7BQX - chains 5 and 6 of the 19 polymer chains in the assembly; structure by electron microscopy, 4.20 A resolution (low resolution: residue-level contacts below are approximate; hydrogen-bond / salt-bridge calls are withheld).

== Chain 5 ==
Name: Triplex capsid protein 1
Source organism: Epstein-Barr virus (strain B95-8)
UniProt: P03187 (TRX1_EBVB9); numbering as in UniProt (aligned over 1-364)
Sequence (364 residues; row label = number of the first residue in the row):
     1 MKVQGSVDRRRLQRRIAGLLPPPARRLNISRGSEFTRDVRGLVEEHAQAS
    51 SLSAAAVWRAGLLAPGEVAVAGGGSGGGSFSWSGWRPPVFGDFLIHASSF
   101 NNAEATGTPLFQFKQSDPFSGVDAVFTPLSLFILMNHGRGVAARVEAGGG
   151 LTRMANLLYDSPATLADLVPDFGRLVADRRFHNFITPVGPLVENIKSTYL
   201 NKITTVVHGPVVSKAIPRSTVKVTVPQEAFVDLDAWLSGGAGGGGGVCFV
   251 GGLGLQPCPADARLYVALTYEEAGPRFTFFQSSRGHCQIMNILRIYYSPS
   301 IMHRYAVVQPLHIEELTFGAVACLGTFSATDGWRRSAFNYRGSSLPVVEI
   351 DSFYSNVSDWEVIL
Disordered / not traced: 1-51, 140-150, 239-255, 364

== Chain 6 ==
Name: Triplex capsid protein 2
Source organism: Epstein-Barr virus (strain B95-8)
UniProt: P25214 (TRX2_EBVB9); residue numbers follow UniProt; this construct covers 1-301
Sequence (301 residues; numbered 1 to 301; the number before each row is that of its first residue):
     1 MDLKVVVSLSSRLYTDEIAKMQQRIGCILPLASTHGTQNVQGLGLGQVYS
    51 LETVPDYVSMYNYLSDCTLAVLDEVSVDSLILTKIVPGQTYAIKNKYQPF
   101 FQWHGTGSLSVMPPVFGREHATVKLESNDVDIVFPMVLPTPIAEEVLQKI
   151 LLFNVYSRVVMQAPGNADMLDVHMHLGSVSYLGHHYELALPEVPGPLGLA
   201 LLDNLSLYFCIMVTLLPRASMRLVRGLIRHEHHDLLNLFQEMVPDEIARI
   251 DLDDLSVADDLSRMRVMMTYLQSLASLFNLGPRLATAAYSQETLTATCWL
   301 R
Disordered / not traced: 34-37

== Chain 5 / chain 6 interface ==
Contacting residue pairs (27):
  R180(5) with R265(6)
  Q256(5) with Q47(6)
  P257(5) with A32(6); Y63(6); D66(6); C67(6)
  C258(5) with D66(6); C67(6)
  P259(5) with A32(6)
  A260(5) with S33(6)
  R284(5) with D66(6)
  C287(5) with N279(6)
  Q288(5) with S65(6); D66(6)
  M290(5) with Y208(6)
  N291(5) with L277(6)
  R294(5) with N204(6); Y208(6)
  I313(5) with L215(6); D259(6)
  E314(5) with S262(6)
  L316(5) with Y270(6)
  T317(5) with Y270(6)
  E361(5) with S276(6)
  V362(5) with T269(6); S273(6)
  I363(5) with Y270(6)
Also at the interface, not in a pair above, chain 5 (20 interface residues in all): G285
Also at the interface, not in a pair above, chain 6 (24 interface residues in all): N62, T68, L207, T214, L280

== Overview ==
20 residues of chain 5 and 24 residues of chain 6 are in contact.
Chain 5 is Triplex capsid protein 1 and chain 6 is Triplex capsid protein 2, both from Epstein-Barr virus
(strain B95-8); the structure, Epstein-Barr virus, C5 portal vertex, was determined by electron microscopy
together with 7BQT, 7BR7, 7BR8 and 7BSI from the same study.
